Entry 4QW3 (X-ray diffraction, 2.90 A resolution); this record covers chains C and D of the 28 polymer chains in the assembly.

[Chain C]
Name: Proteasome subunit alpha type-4
From: Saccharomyces cerevisiae
Notes: EC 3.4.25.1
UniProt: P40303 (PSA4_YEAST); residues -1 to 252 here correspond to UniProt positions 1-254 (UniProt number = residue number + 2)
Sequence (254 residues; numbered -1 to 252; the number before each row is that of its first residue; numbers below 1 keep their minus sign (Met-1 is residue -1)):
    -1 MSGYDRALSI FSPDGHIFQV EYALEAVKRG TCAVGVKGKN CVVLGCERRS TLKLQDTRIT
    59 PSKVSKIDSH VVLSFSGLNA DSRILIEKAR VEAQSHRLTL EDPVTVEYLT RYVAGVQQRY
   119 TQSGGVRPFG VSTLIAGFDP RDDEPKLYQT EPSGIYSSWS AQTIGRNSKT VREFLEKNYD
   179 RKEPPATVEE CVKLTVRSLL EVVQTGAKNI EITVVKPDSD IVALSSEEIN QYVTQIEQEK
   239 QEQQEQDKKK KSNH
Unresolved in the structure: -1 to 0, 241-252
Curated features (UniProtKB/Swiss-Prot):
  - modified residue: Thr58 (Phosphothreonine)

[Chain D]
Name: Proteasome subunit alpha type-5
From: Saccharomyces cerevisiae
Notes: EC 3.4.25.1
UniProt: P32379 (PSA5_YEAST); residues -7 to 252 here correspond to UniProt positions 1-260 (UniProt number = residue number + 8)
Sequence (260 residues; each row starts with the number of its first residue; numbers below 1 keep their minus sign (Met-7 is residue -7)):
    -7 MFLTRSEYDR GVSTFSPEGR LFQVEYSLEA IKLGSTAIGI ATKEGVVLGV EKRATSPLLE
    53 SDSIEKIVEI DRHIGCAMSG LTADARSMIE HARTAAVTHN LYYDEDINVE SLTQSVCDLA
   113 LRFGEGASGE ERLMSRPFGV ALLIAGHDAD DGYQLFHAEP SGTFYRYNAK AIGSGSEGAQ
   173 AELLNEWHSS LTLKEAELLV LKILKQVMEE KLDENNAQLS CITKQDGFKI YDNEKTAELI
   233 KELKEKEAAE SPEEADVEMS
Unresolved in the structure: -7 to 0, 118-124, 243-252

[How chain C and chain D interact]
Contacting residue pairs (62; chain C residue first):
  Asp3(C) - Glu117(D)
  Arg4(C) - Glu117(D)  salt bridge
  Ala5(C) - Val4(D)  hydrophobic
  Ala5(C) - Glu117(D)
  Ala5(C) - Ser127(D)
  Ser7(C) - Ser127(D)
  Ser7(C) - Arg128(D)
  Ile8(C) - Gln15(D)
  Phe9(C) - Gln15(D)
  Phe9(C) - Tyr18(D)  hydrophobic
  Phe9(C) - Ser19(D)
  Phe9(C) - Leu73(D)  hydrophobic
  Phe9(C) - Arg128(D)
  Phe9(C) - Pro129(D)
  Phe9(C) - Gly131(D)
  Ser10(C) - Tyr18(D)
  Pro11(C) - Tyr18(D)  hydrophobic
  Pro11(C) - Glu21(D)
  Asp12(C) - Glu21(D)
  Gly13(C) - Tyr18(D)
  Gly13(C) - Glu21(D)
  Gly13(C) - Ala22(D)
  His14(C) - Leu25(D)
  Ile15(C) - Leu73(D)  hydrophobic
  Ile15(C) - Arg128(D)
  Lys35(C) - Glu52(D)  salt bridge
  Gln116(C) - Ala75(D)
  Gln116(C) - Asp76(D)
  Thr119(C) - Arg128(D)  hydrogen bond (backbone-side chain)
  Gln120(C) - Met126(D)
  Gln120(C) - Ser127(D)  hydrogen bond (backbone-backbone)
  Gln120(C) - Arg128(D)
  Gln120(C) - Pro129(D)
  Gln120(C) - Phe130(D)
  Ser121(C) - Ser127(D)
  Gly122(C) - Ser127(D)
  Ser151(C) - Ala75(D)
  Gly152(C) - Ala75(D)
  Ile153(C) - Thr74(D)
  Ile153(C) - Ala75(D)
  Ser155(C) - Leu51(D)
  Ser155(C) - Ser55(D)
  Ser156(C) - Leu51(D)
  Ser156(C) - Glu52(D)  hydrogen bond
  Ser156(C) - Ser55(D)  hydrogen bond (backbone-side chain)
  Trp157(C) - Thr47(D)
  Trp157(C) - Ser48(D)
  Trp157(C) - Leu50(D)
  Trp157(C) - Leu51(D)
  Trp157(C) - Glu52(D)
  Ser158(C) - Leu50(D)  hydrogen bond (backbone-backbone)
  Ser158(C) - Glu52(D)  hydrogen bond
  Ala159(C) - Leu50(D)
  Leu173(C) - Leu50(D)  hydrophobic
  Glu174(C) - Ser48(D)  hydrogen bond
  Glu174(C) - Pro49(D)
  Glu174(C) - Leu50(D)
  Tyr177(C) - Leu50(D)  hydrophobic
  Arg179(C) - Pro49(D)  hydrogen bond (side chain-backbone)
  Arg179(C) - Leu50(D)
  Arg179(C) - Leu51(D)  hydrogen bond (side chain-backbone)
  Arg179(C) - Glu52(D)
Other interface residues (no listed pair), chain C (32 interface residues in all): Tyr154, Arg170
Other interface residues (no listed pair), chain D (29 interface residues in all): Asp1, Ser53, Glu57, Ser79

[Summary]
32 residues of chain C face 29 of chain D across their interface, with 9 hydrogen bonds and 2 salt bridges.
Polar pairs include Arg4(C)-Glu117(D), Lys35(C)-Glu52(D) and Thr119(C)-Arg128(D).
Here chain C is Proteasome subunit alpha type-4 and chain D is Proteasome subunit alpha type-5, both from
Saccharomyces cerevisiae. Entry 4QW3 (yCP beta5-C63F mutant in complex with bortezomib) was determined by
X-ray diffraction (same publication as 4QUX, 4QUY, 4QV0, 4QV1, 4QV3, 4QV4 and 42 further entries).
